8K29 - chains P and B of the 12 polymer chains in the assembly; structure by electron microscopy, 3.18 A resolution.

[Chain P]
Molecule: 60-nt RNA strand
Organism: Vibrio phage ICP1_2004_A
Sequence (60 nucleotides; numbered -7 to 52; the number before each row is that of its first residue; numbers below 1 keep their minus sign (C-7 is residue -7)):
    -7 CUUAAAGAGUCAACCCUUUGCUUAUCUUCCCUAUUUAAAUGUUAGCAGCC
    43 GCAUAGGCUG

[Chain B]
Name: Csy2
Organism: Vibrio phage ICP1_2004_A
Reference sequence: F1D5V7 (F1D5V7_9CAUD); residue numbers follow UniProt; this construct covers 1-248
Amino-acid sequence (248 residues; row label = number of the first residue in the row):
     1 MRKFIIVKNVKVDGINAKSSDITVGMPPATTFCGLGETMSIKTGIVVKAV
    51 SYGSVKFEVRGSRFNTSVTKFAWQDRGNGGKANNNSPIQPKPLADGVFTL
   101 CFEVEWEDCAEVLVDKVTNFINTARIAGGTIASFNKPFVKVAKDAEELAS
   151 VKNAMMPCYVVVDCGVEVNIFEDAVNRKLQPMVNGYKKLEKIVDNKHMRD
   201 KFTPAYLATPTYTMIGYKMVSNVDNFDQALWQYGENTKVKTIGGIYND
Unresolved in the structure: 247-248

[How chain P and chain B interact]
Residue-residue contacts (41):
  C-7(P) - Gly34(B)  phosphate contact
  C-7(P) - Glu37(B)  phosphate contact
  C-7(P) - Thr38(B)  hydrogen bond to the sugar
  C-7(P) - Ile41(B)  sugar contact
  C-7(P) - Tyr233(B)  hydrogen bond to the phosphate
  U-6(P) - Thr31(B)  hydrogen bond to the phosphate
  U-6(P) - Gly34(B)  sugar contact
  U-6(P) - Leu35(B)  base contact
  U-6(P) - Thr38(B)  base contact
  U-6(P) - Ala124(B)  base contact
  U-6(P) - Arg125(B)  hydrogen bond to the base
  U-6(P) - Ile126(B)  base contact
  U-6(P) - Ala127(B)  hydrogen bond to the base
  U-6(P) - Arg199(B)  salt bridge to the phosphate
  U-5(P) - Lys18(B)  hydrogen bond to the sugar
  U-5(P) - Ser19(B)  base contact
  U-5(P) - Ser20(B)  hydrogen bond to the base
  U-5(P) - Asp21(B)  base contact
  U-5(P) - Pro28(B)  phosphate contact
  U-5(P) - Thr30(B)  hydrogen bond to the phosphate
  U-5(P) - Thr31(B)  hydrogen bond to the phosphate
  U-5(P) - Tyr186(B)  sugar contact
  U-5(P) - Pro210(B)  base contact
  A-4(P) - Asn16(B)  hydrogen bond to the phosphate
  A-4(P) - Lys91(B)  salt bridge to the phosphate
  A-4(P) - Gly128(B)  phosphate contact
  A-4(P) - Arg199(B)  base contact
  A-3(P) - Asn16(B)  phosphate contact
  A-3(P) - Arg125(B)  salt bridge to the phosphate
  A-3(P) - Gly128(B)  phosphate contact
  A-2(P) - Gln74(B)  hydrogen bond to the base
  A-2(P) - Lys91(B)  base contact
  A-2(P) - Arg125(B)  salt bridge to the phosphate
  G-1(P) - Lys70(B)  hydrogen bond to the sugar
  G-1(P) - Phe71(B)  stacking on the base
  G-1(P) - Ala72(B)  hydrogen bond to the base
  G-1(P) - Gln74(B)  base contact
  G-1(P) - Lys91(B)  base contact
  A0(P) - Lys70(B)  sugar contact
  G1(P) - Lys70(B)  hydrogen bond to the base
  G1(P) - Asn85(B)  base contact
Other interface residues (no listed pair), chain B (30 interface residues in all): Lys42, Phe202

[In short]
The interface between chain P and chain B involves 9 residues on one side and 30 on the other; the contacts
include 14 hydrogen bonds, 4 salt bridges and 1 aromatic stacking contact. Polar contacts include
U-6(P)-Arg125(B), U-6(P)-Ala127(B) and U-5(P)-Ser20(B).
Here chain P is a 60-nt RNA strand and chain B is Csy2, both from Vibrio phage ICP1_2004_A. Entry 8K29 (ICP1
Csy-dsDNA complex (form 2)) was determined by electron microscopy.
